Entry 8T7H (electron microscopy, 3.30 A resolution); this record covers chains A and C of the 4 polymer chains in the assembly.

Chain A:
Molecule: Metabotropic glutamate receptor 5
Organism: Homo sapiens
Reference sequence: P41594 (GRM5_HUMAN); residue numbers follow UniProt; this construct covers 20-876
Sequence (881 residues; each row starts with the number of its first residue; numbers below 1 keep their minus sign (Met-4 is residue -4)):
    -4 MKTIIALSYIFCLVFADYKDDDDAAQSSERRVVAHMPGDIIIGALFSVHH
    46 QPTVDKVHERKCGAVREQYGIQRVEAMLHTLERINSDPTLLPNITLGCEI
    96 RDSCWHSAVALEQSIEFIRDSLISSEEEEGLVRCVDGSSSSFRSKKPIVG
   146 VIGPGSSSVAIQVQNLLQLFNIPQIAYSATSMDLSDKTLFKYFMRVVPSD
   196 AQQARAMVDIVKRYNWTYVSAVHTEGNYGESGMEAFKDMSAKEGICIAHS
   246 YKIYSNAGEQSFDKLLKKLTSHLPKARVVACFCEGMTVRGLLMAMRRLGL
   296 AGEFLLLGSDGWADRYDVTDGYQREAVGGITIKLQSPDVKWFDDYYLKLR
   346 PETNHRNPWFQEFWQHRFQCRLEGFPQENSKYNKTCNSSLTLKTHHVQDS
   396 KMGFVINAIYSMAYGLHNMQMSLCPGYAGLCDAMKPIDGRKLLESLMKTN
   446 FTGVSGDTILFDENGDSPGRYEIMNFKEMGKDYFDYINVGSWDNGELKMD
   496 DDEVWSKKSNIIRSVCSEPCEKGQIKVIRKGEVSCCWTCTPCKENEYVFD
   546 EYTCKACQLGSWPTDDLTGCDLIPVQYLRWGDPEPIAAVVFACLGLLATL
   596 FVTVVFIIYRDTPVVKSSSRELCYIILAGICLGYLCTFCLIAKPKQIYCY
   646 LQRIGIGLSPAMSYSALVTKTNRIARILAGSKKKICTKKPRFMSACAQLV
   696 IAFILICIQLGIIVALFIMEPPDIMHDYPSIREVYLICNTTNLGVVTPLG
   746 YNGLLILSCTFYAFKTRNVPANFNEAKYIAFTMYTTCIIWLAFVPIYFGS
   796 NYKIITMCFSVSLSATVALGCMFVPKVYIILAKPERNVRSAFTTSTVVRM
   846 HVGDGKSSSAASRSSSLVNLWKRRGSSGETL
Disordered / not traced: -4 to 24, 123-138, 674-686, 828-876
Cystine bridges: Cys57-Cys99, Cys241-Cys530, Cys365-Cys381, Cys419-Cys426, Cys511-Cys531, Cys515-Cys534, Cys537-Cys549, Cys552-Cys565, Cys644-Cys733
Sequence notes: initiating methionine (-4); expression tag (-3 to 19)
Ligand contacts: quisqualate (QUS; (S)-2-amino-3-(3,5-dioxo-[1,2,4]oxadiazolidin-2-yl)-propionic acid): Tyr64, Trp100, Gly150, Ser151, Ser152, Ser173, Ala174, Thr175, Tyr223, Glu279, Gly280, Asp305, Gly306, Arg310, Lys396
Curated features (UniProtKB/Swiss-Prot):
  - binding site (L-glutamate): Tyr64, Ser152, Ser173 to Thr175, Tyr223, Asp305, Lys396
  - modified residue: Ser861 (Phosphoserine), Arg869 (Omega-N-methylarginine)
  - glycosylation (N-linked (GlcNAc...) asparagine): Asn88, Asn210, Asn378, Asn382, Asn445, Asn734
Reported in the primary citation:
  - binding site for quisqualate: Trp100, Glu279
  - conformationally variable residues (domain motion, side-chain flip): Trp100, Ser383, Glu527

Chain C:
Molecule: Nanobody 43
Organism: Lama glama
Notes: antibody fragment or engineered binder
Sequence (123 residues; row label = number of the first residue in the row):
     3 QVQLVESGGGLVQAGGSLRLSCAASGRTFTSYAMGWFRQAPGKERESVAA
    53 ISSSGGSTHYADSVKGRFTISRDNSKNTVYLQMNSLKPEDTAVYYCAAAM
   103 YGSRWPDWEYDYWGQGTQVTVSS
Cystine bridges: Cys24-Cys98

Chain A / chain C interface:
Pairs across the interface (23; chain A residue first):
  Val27(A) - Ser33(C)
  Glu347(A) - Ser105(C)
  Glu347(A) - Arg106(C)  salt bridge
  His350(A) - Tyr103(C)  hydrogen bond (side chain-backbone)
  His350(A) - Glu111(C)  salt bridge
  Asn352(A) - Tyr103(C)
  Pro353(A) - Tyr103(C)
  Gln356(A) - Gly104(C)  hydrogen bond (side chain-backbone)
  Leu367(A) - Arg106(C)
  Glu368(A) - His61(C)
  Gly369(A) - His61(C)
  Gly369(A) - Ser105(C)
  Gly369(A) - Trp107(C)
  Gly369(A) - Trp110(C)  hydrogen bond (backbone-side chain)
  Phe370(A) - Arg106(C)
  Pro371(A) - Ala35(C)  hydrophobic
  Pro371(A) - Ser54(C)
  Pro371(A) - Ser55(C)  hydrogen bond (backbone-backbone)
  Pro371(A) - Met102(C)
  Pro371(A) - Gly104(C)
  Gln372(A) - Ser55(C)  hydrogen bond
  Gln372(A) - Met102(C)  hydrogen bond (side chain-backbone)
  Ser375(A) - Gly58(C)
Interface residues without a listed pair, chain A (18 interface residues in all): Arg25, Asn349, Arg351, Glu373, Asn374
Interface residues without a listed pair, chain C (18 interface residues in all): Arg29, Ser56, Ser59, Ala101

Overview:
The chain A/chain C interface involves 18 residues from each chain; the contacts include 6 hydrogen bonds and
2 salt bridges. Polar pairs include Glu347(A)-Arg106(C), His350(A)-Glu111(C) and His350(A)-Tyr103(C). Chain A
binds quisqualate. From the paper: a binding site for quisqualate at Trp100(A) and Glu279(A); conformational
variability at Trp100(A), Ser383(A) and Glu527(A).
Chain A is Metabotropic glutamate receptor 5 (Homo sapiens) and chain C is Nanobody 43 (Lama glama); the
structure, Quis-bound intermediate mGlu5, was determined by electron microscopy (same publication as 8T6J,
8T8M and 8TAO).
